PDB entry 4LTO | X-ray diffraction, 3.46 A resolution | chains A and D of the 4 polymer chains in the assembly

[Chain A (and D)]
Molecule: Ion transport protein
Source organism: Alkalilimnicola ehrlichii
Notes: fragment: Pore and cytoplasmic domains; chain D of this document is another copy of the same molecule, construct and numbering; everything in this record applies to it too
Reference sequence: Q0ABW0 (Q0ABW0_ALHEH); numbering as in UniProt (aligned over 143-288)
Chain sequence (152 residues; each row starts with the number of its first residue):
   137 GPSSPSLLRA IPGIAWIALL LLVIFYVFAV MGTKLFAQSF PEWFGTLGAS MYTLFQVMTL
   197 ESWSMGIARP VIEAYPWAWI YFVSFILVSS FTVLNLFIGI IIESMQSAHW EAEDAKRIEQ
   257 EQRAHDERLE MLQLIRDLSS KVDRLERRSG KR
Disordered / not traced: 137-147, 286-288
Differences from the reference sequence: expression tag (137-142)
Ion coordination: Ca2+ near Glu-209 (its only coordinating residue here)
What the authors report for this chain:
  - self-association interface (contacts with another copy of this molecule): Leu-265 to Ser-285

[Interface between chain A and chain D]
Pairs across the interface - 51 pairs, chain A then chain D:
  Leu-196(A) / Thr-195(D)
  Leu-196(A) / Glu-197(D)
  Ser-198(A) / Glu-197(D)
  Trp-199(A) / Tyr-188(D)
  Trp-199(A) / Phe-191(D)  hydrophobic
  Trp-199(A) / Gln-192(D)
  Trp-199(A) / Thr-195(D)  hydrogen bond
  Trp-199(A) / Glu-197(D)
  Ser-200(A) / Tyr-188(D)  hydrogen bond
  Ser-200(A) / Gln-192(D)
  Ser-200(A) / Glu-197(D)  hydrogen bond (backbone-side chain)
  Met-201(A) / Gln-192(D)  hydrogen bond
  Met-201(A) / Glu-197(D)  hydrogen bond (backbone-side chain)
  Met-201(A) / Ser-198(D)
  Met-201(A) / Gly-202(D)
  Ala-204(A) / Tyr-188(D)
  Arg-205(A) / Glu-178(D)
  Arg-205(A) / Trp-179(D)
  Arg-205(A) / Tyr-188(D)
  Arg-205(A) / Thr-189(D)  hydrogen bond
  Arg-205(A) / Gln-192(D)
  Ile-208(A) / Tyr-188(D)
  Trp-215(A) / Tyr-188(D)  hydrophobic
  Val-219(A) / Phe-191(D)  hydrophobic
  Ile-222(A) / Phe-191(D)  hydrophobic
  Leu-223(A) / Phe-191(D)  hydrophobic
  Leu-230(A) / Phe-233(D)  hydrophobic
  Phe-233(A) / Phe-233(D)  hydrophobic
  Ile-234(A) / Ile-236(D)
  Ile-234(A) / Ile-237(D)
  Ile-237(A) / Ile-237(D)  hydrophobic
  Ile-237(A) / Met-241(D)
  Ile-238(A) / Ser-240(D)
  Ile-238(A) / Met-241(D)  hydrophobic
  Met-241(A) / Met-241(D)  hydrophobic
  Ala-260(A) / Glu-263(D)
  His-261(A) / Glu-263(D)  salt bridge
  Arg-264(A) / Glu-263(D)
  Met-267(A) / Met-267(D)  hydrophobic
  Leu-268(A) / Glu-263(D)
  Leu-268(A) / Glu-266(D)
  Leu-268(A) / Met-267(D)  hydrophobic
  Leu-268(A) / Leu-270(D)  hydrophobic
  Ile-271(A) / Met-267(D)  hydrophobic
  Ile-271(A) / Leu-270(D)  hydrophobic
  Ile-271(A) / Ile-271(D)  hydrophobic
  Arg-272(A) / Leu-270(D)
  Leu-274(A) / Leu-274(D)  hydrophobic
  Ser-275(A) / Leu-274(D)
  Val-278(A) / Leu-274(D)  hydrophobic
  Ser-285(A) / Leu-281(D)
Also at the interface, not in a pair above, chain A (34 interface residues in all): Glu-197, Gly-202, Gln-242, Glu-257, Leu-281
Also at the interface, not in a pair above, chain D (27 interface residues in all): Ile-203, Ala-244, Gln-256, Lys-277, Arg-284

[In short]
34 residues of chain A and 27 residues of chain D are in contact, with 6 hydrogen bonds and 1 salt bridge.
Among the polar pairs are His-261(A)/Glu-263(D), Trp-199(A)/Thr-195(D) and Ser-200(A)/Tyr-188(D). The paper
reports a self-association interface involving Leu-265(A).
Both chains are Ion transport protein (Alkalilimnicola ehrlichii). Entry 4LTO (Bacterial sodium channel in
high calcium, I222 space group) was determined by X-ray diffraction together with 4LTP, 4LTQ and 4LTR from the
same study.
